PDB entry 9N41 | electron microscopy, 2.20 A resolution | chains B and C of the 3 polymer chains in the assembly

Chain B (and C):
Molecule: Capsid protein
Organism: Escherichia phage MS2
Notes: chain C of this document is another copy of the same molecule, construct and numbering; everything in this record applies to it too
UniProtKB: P03612 (CAPSD_BPMS2); residues 2-130 here = UniProt positions 2-130
Amino-acid sequence (129 residues; numbered 2 to 130; the number before each row is that of its first residue):
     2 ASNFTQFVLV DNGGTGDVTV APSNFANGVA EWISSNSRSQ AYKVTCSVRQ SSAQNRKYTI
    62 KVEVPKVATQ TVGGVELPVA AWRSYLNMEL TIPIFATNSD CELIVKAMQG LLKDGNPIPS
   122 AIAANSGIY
Unresolved in the structure: 2
Curated features (UniProtKB/Swiss-Prot):
  - mutagenesis: T46 (T46A: Loss of repression of replicase translation. 80% loss of binding to the operator RNA in vivo), T60 (T60S: Loss of repression of replicase. 20% loss of binding to the operator RNA in vivo), E77 (E77A: No effect on the organization of the T=3 capsid, but with a loss of thermal stability. No effect on infectivity), P79 (P79A: No effect on the organization of the T=3 capsid, but with a loss of thermal stability. Complete loss of infectivity), W83 (W83R: Complete loss of viral assembly)

How chain B and chain C interact:
Contacting residue pairs (18):
  N28(B) - F26(C)
  G29(B) - F26(C)
  V49(B) - S24(C)
  V49(B) - N25(C)
  Q51(B) - R39(C)
  R57(B) - R39(C)
  I95(B) - S38(C)
  I95(B) - R39(C)  hydrogen bond (backbone-backbone)
  I95(B) - S40(C)  hydrogen bond (backbone-backbone)
  F96(B) - S38(C)
  F96(B) - S40(C)
  F96(B) - L78(C)  hydrophobic
  F96(B) - P79(C)
  F96(B) - V80(C)  hydrophobic
  A97(B) - S38(C)
  T98(B) - S38(C)
  N99(B) - S36(C)  hydrogen bond
  N99(B) - N37(C)  hydrogen bond (side chain-backbone)
Interface residues without a listed pair, chain B (11 interface residues in all): F26
Interface residues without a listed pair, chain C (13 interface residues in all): F5, A27

In short:
11 residues of chain B face 13 of chain C across their interface; the contacts include 4 hydrogen bonds. Polar
contacts include N99(B)-S36(C), N99(B)-N37(C) and I95(B)-R39(C). UniProt lists 5 mutagenesis sites on chain B.
Both chains are Capsid protein (Escherichia phage MS2). Entry 9N41 (MS2-pcoat Icosahedral Reconstruction) was
determined by electron microscopy (same publication as 9N40).
